PDB entry 2WBY | X-ray diffraction, 2.60 A resolution | chains C and D of the 3 polymer chains in the assembly

Chain C:
Protein: Insulin A chain
Reference sequence: P01308 (INS_HUMAN); residues 1-20 here correspond to UniProt positions 90-109 (UniProt number = residue number + 89)
Sequence (20 residues; numbered 1 to 20; the number before each row is that of its first residue):
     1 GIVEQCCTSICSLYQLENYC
Cystine bridges: C6-C11

Chain D:
Protein: Insulin B chain
Reference sequence: P01308 (INS_HUMAN); residues 1-19 here correspond to UniProt positions 25-43 (UniProt number = residue number + 24)
Sequence (19 residues; numbered 1 to 19; the number before each row is that of its first residue):
     1 FVNQHLCGSHLVEALYLVC
Unresolved in the structure: 19
What the authors report for this chain:
  - conformationally variable residues: F1

Chain C / chain D interface:
Residue-residue contacts - 26 pairs, chain C then chain D:
  E4(C) - L6(D)
  E4(C) - C7(D)
  E4(C) - G8(D)  hydrogen bond (side chain-backbone)
  E4(C) - L11(D)
  C6(C) - H5(D)
  C6(C) - L6(D)  hydrogen bond (backbone-backbone)
  C7(C) - H5(D)
  C7(C) - L6(D)  hydrogen bond (backbone-backbone)
  C7(C) - C7(D)  disulfide
  T8(C) - H5(D)
  S9(C) - H5(D)
  I10(C) - N3(D)
  I10(C) - Q4(D)
  I10(C) - H5(D)
  C11(C) - F1(D)
  C11(C) - N3(D)  hydrogen bond (backbone-side chain)
  S12(C) - F1(D)
  L13(C) - F1(D)
  L13(C) - V18(D)  hydrophobic
  L16(C) - N3(D)
  L16(C) - L6(D)  hydrophobic
  L16(C) - L11(D)  hydrophobic
  L16(C) - L15(D)
  E17(C) - V18(D)
  Y19(C) - L15(D)  hydrophobic
  C20(C) - V18(D)
Other interface residues (no listed pair), chain D (11 interface residues in all): A14
Cross-chain cystine bridges: C7(C)-C7(D)

In short:
13 residues of chain C face 11 of chain D across their interface; the contacts include 1 disulfide bond and 4
hydrogen bonds. Among the polar pairs are E4(C)-G8(D), C11(C)-N3(D) and C6(C)-L6(D). From the paper:
conformational variability at F1(D).
Chain C is Insulin A chain and chain D is Insulin B chain; the structure, Crystal structure of human
insulin-degrading enzyme in complex with insulin, was determined by X-ray diffraction together with 2WC0 from
the same study.
